3IB0 - chain A; structure by X-ray diffraction, 1.40 A resolution.

# Chain A
Name: Lactotransferrin
Organism: Bos taurus
Notes: EC 3.4.21.-
Reference sequence: P24627 (TRFL_BOVIN); residues 342-686 here correspond to UniProt positions 361-705 (UniProt number = residue number + 19)
Chain sequence (345 residues; row label = number of the first residue in the row):
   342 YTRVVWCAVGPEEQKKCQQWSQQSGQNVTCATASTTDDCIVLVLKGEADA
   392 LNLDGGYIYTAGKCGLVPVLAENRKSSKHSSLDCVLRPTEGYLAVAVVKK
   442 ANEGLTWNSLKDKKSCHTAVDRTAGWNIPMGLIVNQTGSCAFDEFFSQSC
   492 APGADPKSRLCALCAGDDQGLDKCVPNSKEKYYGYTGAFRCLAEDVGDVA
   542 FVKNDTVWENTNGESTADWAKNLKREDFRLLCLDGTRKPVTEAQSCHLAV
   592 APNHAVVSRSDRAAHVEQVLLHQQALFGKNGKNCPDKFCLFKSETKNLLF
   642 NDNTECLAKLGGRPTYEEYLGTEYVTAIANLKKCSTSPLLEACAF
Disordered / not traced: 677-680
Cystine bridges: Cys-348/Cys-380, Cys-358/Cys-371, Cys-405/Cys-684, Cys-425/Cys-647, Cys-457/Cys-532, Cys-481/Cys-675, Cys-491/Cys-505, Cys-502/Cys-515, Cys-573/Cys-587, Cys-625/Cys-630
Covalent attachments: N-acetylglucosamine (NAG) linked to Asn-368, Asn-476; glycan linked to Asn-545
Metal / ion sites: Fe ion: Asp-395, Tyr-433, Tyr-526, His-595 (together with carbonate ion); Zn2+ site 1 near His-588 (its only coordinating residue here); Zn2+ site 2 near Glu-659 (its only coordinating residue here)
Residues lining bound ligands:
  - carbonate ion (CO3): Asp-395, Tyr-433, Thr-459, Arg-463, Thr-464, Ala-465, Gly-466, Tyr-526, His-595
  - diclofenac (DIF; 2-[2,6-dichlorophenyl)amino]benzeneacetic acid): Pro-593, Glu-658, Glu-659, Tyr-660, Leu-661, Gly-662, Thr-663

# Summary
Chain A binds carbonate ion and diclofenac. N-acetylglucosamine is covalently linked to Asn-368 and Asn-476.
The Fe ion site is built by Asp-395, Tyr-433, Tyr-526 and His-595.
Chain A is Lactotransferrin (Bos taurus); the structure, Structural basis of the prevention of NSAID-induced
damage of the gastrointestinal tract by C-terminal half (C-lobe) ..., was determined by X-ray diffraction,
deposited together with 3IAZ, 3IB1 and 3IB2.
